4REY - chains A and B; structure by X-ray diffraction, 1.96 A resolution.

[Chain A]
Name: Golgi reassembly-stacking protein 1
Organism: Homo sapiens
Notes: fragment: GRASP domain of GRAS65
UniProt: Q9BQQ3 (GORS1_HUMAN); residue numbers follow UniProt; this construct covers 2-210
Amino-acid sequence (213 residues; row label = number of the first residue in the row; numbers below 1 keep their minus sign (Gly-2 is residue -2)):
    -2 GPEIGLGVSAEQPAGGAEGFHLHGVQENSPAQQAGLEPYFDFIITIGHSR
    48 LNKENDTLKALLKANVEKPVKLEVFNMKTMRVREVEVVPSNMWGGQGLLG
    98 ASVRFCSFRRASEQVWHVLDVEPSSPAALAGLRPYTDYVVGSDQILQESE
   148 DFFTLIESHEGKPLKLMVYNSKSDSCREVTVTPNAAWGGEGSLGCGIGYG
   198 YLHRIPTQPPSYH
Disordered / not traced: -2 to 11, 208-210
Differences from the reference sequence: expression tag (-2 to 1)
UniProt features mapped onto this chain:
  - region: Leu190 to Ile202 (Essential for interaction with GOLGA2/GM130)
  - binding site (Zn(2+)): His18, His20, Cys103
  - lipidation: Gly2 (N-myristoyl glycine)

[Chain B]
Name: Golgin subfamily A member 2
Organism: Homo sapiens
Notes: fragment: gm130 c-terminal domain
UniProt: Q08379 (GOGA2_HUMAN); residues 968-990 here correspond to UniProt positions 980-1002 (UniProt number = residue number + 12)
Amino-acid sequence (27 residues; row label = number of the first residue in the row):
   964 GPEFGSNPCIPFFYRADENDEVKITVI
Disordered / not traced: 964-968
Differences from the reference sequence: expression tag (964-967)
UniProt features mapped onto this chain:
  - region: Asp980 to Ile990 (Interaction with GORASP1/GRASP65)
  - modified residue: Ser969 (Phosphoserine)
From the paper describing this entry:
  - mutagenesis - F975A, I990R: abolished localization to endogenous GRASP65

[Chain A / chain B interface]
Residue-residue contacts (49; chain A residue first):
  His18(A) - Pro974(B)
  His18(A) - Phe976(B)
  His18(A) - Tyr977(B)  hydrogen bond
  His20(A) - Cys972(B)  hydrogen bond (side chain-backbone)
  His20(A) - Tyr977(B)
  Tyr36(A) - Phe976(B)  hydrophobic
  Leu55(A) - Ile990(B)  hydrophobic
  Lys56(A) - Val989(B)  hydrogen bond (side chain-backbone)
  Lys56(A) - Ile990(B)
  Leu59(A) - Ile990(B)
  Gln93(A) - Val989(B)
  Gly94(A) - Ile990(B)
  Leu95(A) - Ile990(B)  hydrogen bond (backbone-backbone)
  Leu96(A) - Ile990(B)  hydrogen bond (backbone-backbone)
  Gly97(A) - Ile990(B)  hydrogen bond (backbone-backbone)
  Ala98(A) - Thr988(B)
  Ala98(A) - Val989(B)
  Ala98(A) - Ile990(B)  hydrogen bond (backbone-backbone)
  Ser99(A) - Ile987(B)
  Ser99(A) - Thr988(B)
  Ser99(A) - Val989(B)
  Val100(A) - Ile987(B)
  Val100(A) - Thr988(B)  hydrogen bond (backbone-backbone)
  Arg101(A) - Tyr977(B)
  Arg101(A) - Arg978(B)  hydrogen bond (side chain-backbone)
  Arg101(A) - Glu984(B)
  Arg101(A) - Val985(B)
  Arg101(A) - Lys986(B)  hydrogen bond (side chain-backbone)
  Cys103(A) - Phe976(B)  hydrophobic
  Ala108(A) - Phe976(B)
  Gln111(A) - Phe975(B)
  Gln111(A) - Phe976(B)
  Gln111(A) - Arg978(B)  hydrogen bond
  Trp113(A) - Phe975(B)  hydrophobic
  Val136(A) - Phe975(B)
  Val137(A) - Pro974(B)
  Val137(A) - Phe975(B)  hydrogen bond (backbone-backbone)
  Gly138(A) - Ile973(B)
  Gly138(A) - Phe975(B)
  Ser139(A) - Cys972(B)
  Ser139(A) - Ile973(B)  hydrogen bond (backbone-backbone)
  Ser139(A) - Phe975(B)
  Asp140(A) - Pro971(B)
  Ile142(A) - Val985(B)  hydrophobic
  Leu143(A) - Phe975(B)  hydrophobic
  Leu143(A) - Arg978(B)
  Glu145(A) - Arg978(B)
  Leu152(A) - Phe975(B)  hydrophobic
  Met164(A) - Cys972(B)  hydrophobic
Other interface residues (no listed pair), chain A (37 interface residues in all): Gln23, Phe39, Met74, Gln141, Gln144, Glu147, Phe149, Leu163
Other interface residues (no listed pair), chain B (19 interface residues in all): Asn970, Ala979, Asp980, Asp983
From the paper, about this interface:
  - specific contacts: Leu55(A)-Ile990(B) (hydrophobic contact), Lys56(A)-Ile990(B) (hydrophobic contact), Leu95(A)-Ile990(B) (backbone contact), Leu96(A)-Ile990(B) (backbone contact), Gly97(A)-Ile990(B) (backbone contact), Ala98(A)-Ile990(B) (backbone contact), Leu152(A)-Phe975(B) (hydrophobic contact)
  - interface residues, chain A: Tyr36(A), Cys103(A), Ala108(A), Gln111(A), Trp113(A), Val136(A), Gly138(A), Asp140(A), Leu143(A), Met164(A)
  - interface residues, chain B: Ile973(B), Pro974(B), Phe975(B), Phe976(B), Tyr977(B)
  - hot spots on chain B (mutagenesis) - F975A, I990R: decreased binding to Golgi reassembly-stacking protein 1 (chain A)
  - hot spots on chain B (mutagenesis) - F975A, I990R: abolished binding to endogenous GRASP65

[In short]
The interface between chain A and chain B involves 37 residues on one side and 19 on the other, with 13
hydrogen bonds. Among the polar pairs are His18(A)-Tyr977(B), His20(A)-Cys972(B) and Lys56(A)-Val989(B). The
authors report hydrophobic contacts between Leu55(A) and Ile990(B), Lys56(A) and Ile990(B) and Leu152(A) and
Phe975(B); backbone contacts between Leu95(A) and Ile990(B), Leu96(A) and Ile990(B) and Gly97(A) and Ile990(B)
among others. From the paper: F975A and I990R of chain B abolish localization to endogenous GRASP65; interface
residues Tyr36(A), Cys103(A) and Ile973(B) among others.
Here chain A is Golgi reassembly-stacking protein 1 and chain B is Golgin subfamily A member 2, both from Homo
sapiens. Entry 4REY (Crystal Structure of the GRASP65-GM130 C-terminal peptide complex) was determined by
X-ray diffraction.
